Entry 3WB2 (X-ray diffraction, 2.44 A resolution); this record covers chains A and B of the 4 polymer chains in the assembly.

# Chain A (and B)
Name: Uncharacterized protein MJ0488
Organism: Methanocaldococcus jannaschii
Notes: chain B of this document is another copy of the same molecule, construct and numbering; everything in this record applies to it too
UniProtKB: Q57912 (Y488_METJA); residues 3-158 here = UniProt positions 3-158
Chain sequence (166 residues; numbered 1 to 166; the number before each row is that of its first residue):
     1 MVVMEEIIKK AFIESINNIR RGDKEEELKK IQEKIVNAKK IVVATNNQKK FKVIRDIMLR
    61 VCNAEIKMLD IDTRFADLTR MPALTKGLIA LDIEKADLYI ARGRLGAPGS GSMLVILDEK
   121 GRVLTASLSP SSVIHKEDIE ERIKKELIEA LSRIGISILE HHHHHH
Unresolved in the structure: 1, 162-166 (chain B: 1, 159-166)
Differences from the reference sequence: expression tag (1-2, 159-166)
Bound ions: Mg2+ near E160 (its only coordinating residue here)
Ligand contacts:
  - GDP (guanosine-5'-diphosphate): T45, N46, N47, Q48, K50, T73, K86, R102
  - YGP (5'-O-[(R)-[(3,6-dimethyl-2-oxo-1,2-dihydropyridin-4-yl)oxy](hydroxy)phosphoryl]guanosine), molecule 1: R20, R21, G22, D23
  - YGP, molecule 2: K50, D77, K86, R102, G103, R104, G111, S112, S132, H135, E137, D138, I139, R142

# How chain A and chain B interact
Residue-residue contacts (83):
  A11(A) - P108(B)  hydrophobic
  F12(A) - L78(B)  hydrophobic
  F12(A) - R104(B)
  S15(A) - R74(B)  hydrogen bond (backbone-side chain)
  S15(A) - L78(B)
  I16(A) - R74(B)  hydrogen bond (backbone-side chain)
  N18(A) - R74(B)  hydrogen bond
  R20(A) - P108(B)
  D23(A) - R104(B)
  D23(A) - G109(B)  hydrogen bond (side chain-backbone)
  D23(A) - S110(B)
  D23(A) - G111(B)  hydrogen bond (side chain-backbone)
  D23(A) - S131(B)  hydrogen bond
  D23(A) - V133(B)
  E27(A) - P108(B)
  E27(A) - G109(B)
  L28(A) - G109(B)
  L28(A) - S131(B)
  L28(A) - V133(B)  hydrophobic
  I31(A) - P108(B)
  I31(A) - G109(B)
  R74(A) - S15(B)  hydrogen bond (side chain-backbone)
  R74(A) - I16(B)  hydrogen bond (side chain-backbone)
  R74(A) - N18(B)
  D77(A) - F12(B)
  D77(A) - S15(B)
  L78(A) - F12(B)
  R80(A) - K120(B)  hydrogen bond (side chain-backbone)
  R80(A) - G121(B)
  R80(A) - R122(B)
  M81(A) - L84(B)  hydrophobic
  R104(A) - R20(B)
  R104(A) - D23(B)
  L105(A) - V123(B)  hydrophobic
  L105(A) - A126(B)  hydrophobic
  L105(A) - R153(B)
  G106(A) - V123(B)
  A107(A) - V123(B)  hydrogen bond (backbone-backbone)
  P108(A) - I8(B)
  P108(A) - A11(B)  hydrophobic
  P108(A) - E27(B)
  P108(A) - I31(B)
  G109(A) - D23(B)  hydrogen bond (backbone-side chain)
  G109(A) - E27(B)
  G109(A) - L28(B)
  G109(A) - I31(B)
  G109(A) - I154(B)
  S110(A) - D23(B)  hydrogen bond (backbone-side chain)
  S110(A) - V123(B)
  S110(A) - L124(B)
  S110(A) - R153(B)  hydrogen bond (backbone-side chain)
  G111(A) - D23(B)  hydrogen bond (backbone-side chain)
  G111(A) - R153(B)
  S112(A) - R153(B)
  M113(A) - M113(B)  hydrophobic
  K120(A) - R80(B)  hydrogen bond (backbone-side chain)
  R122(A) - R80(B)
  V123(A) - G106(B)
  V123(A) - A107(B)  hydrogen bond (backbone-backbone)
  V123(A) - S110(B)
  L124(A) - S110(B)
  A126(A) - L128(B)
  L128(A) - A126(B)
  L128(A) - S127(B)
  S129(A) - R153(B)  hydrogen bond (backbone-side chain)
  P130(A) - R153(B)
  S131(A) - D23(B)  hydrogen bond
  S131(A) - L28(B)
  V133(A) - D23(B)
  V133(A) - L28(B)  hydrophobic
  I134(A) - L28(B)  hydrophobic
  I134(A) - R153(B)
  I134(A) - I154(B)
  I134(A) - G155(B)
  R153(A) - L105(B)
  R153(A) - S110(B)  hydrogen bond (side chain-backbone)
  R153(A) - G111(B)
  R153(A) - S112(B)
  R153(A) - L128(B)
  R153(A) - S129(B)  hydrogen bond (side chain-backbone)
  R153(A) - P130(B)
  R153(A) - I134(B)
  I154(A) - G109(B)
Interface residues without a listed pair, chain A (45 interface residues in all): I8, L84, G121, T125, S127, S152, G155
Interface residues without a listed pair, chain B (45 interface residues in all): E25, D77, M81, T125

# Overview
Chain A and chain B each contribute 45 residues to their interface, with 20 hydrogen bonds. Polar pairs
include S15(A)-R74(B), I16(A)-R74(B) and N18(A)-R74(B). Bound to chain A: compound YGP and GDP.
Chain A and chain B are both Uncharacterized protein MJ0488 (Methanocaldococcus jannaschii); the structure,
HcgB from Methanocaldococcus jannaschii in complex with the guanylyl-pyridinol product in a model reaction of
[Fe]-hydrogenase ..., was determined by X-ray diffraction together with 3WB0 and 3WB1 from the same study.
